8JLG - chains A and B; structure by electron microscopy, 2.87 A resolution.

# Chain A
Protein: Synaptic vesicle glycoprotein 2A
Source organism: Homo sapiens
UniProt: Q7L0J3 (SV2A_HUMAN); residues 480-590 here = UniProt positions 480-590
Chain sequence (111 residues; each row starts with the number of its first residue):
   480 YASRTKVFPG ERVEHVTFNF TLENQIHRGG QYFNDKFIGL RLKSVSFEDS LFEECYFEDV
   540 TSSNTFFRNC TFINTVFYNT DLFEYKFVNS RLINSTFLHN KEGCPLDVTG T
Glycans and other covalent adducts: N-acetylglucosamine (NAG) linked to Asn-498, Asn-548; glycan linked to Asn-573
Swiss-Prot annotation at these positions:
  - modified residue: Tyr-480 (Phosphotyrosine)
  - glycosylation (N-linked (GlcNAc...) asparagine): Asn-498, Asn-548, Asn-573
From the paper describing this entry:
  - mutagenesis - C583S: unchanged expression
  - post-translational modification sites: Asn-548 (proposed by the authors, not directly observed)
  - disease-associated variants - R570C: decreased stability (proposed by the authors, not directly observed)

# Chain B
Protein: Botulinum neurotoxin
Source organism: Clostridium botulinum
UniProt: D2KCK3 (D2KCK3_CLOBO); numbering as in UniProt (aligned over 871-1296)
Chain sequence (426 residues; numbered 871 to 1296; the number before each row is that of its first residue):
   871 KNIVNTSILS IVYKKDDLID LSRYGAKINI GDRVYYDSID KNQIKLINLE SSTIEVILKN
   931 AIVYNSMYEN FSTSFWIKIP KYFSKINLNN EYTIINCIEN NSGWKVSLNY GEIIWTLQDN
   991 KQNIQRVVFK YSQMVNISDY INRWIFVTIT NNRLTKSKIY INGRLIDQKP ISNLGNIHAS
  1051 NKIMFKLDGC RDPRRYIMIK YFNLFDKELN EKEIKDLYDS QSNSGILKDF WGNYLQYDKP
  1111 YYMLNLFDPN KYVDVNNIGI RGYMYLKGPR GSVVTTNIYL NSTLYEGTKF IIKKYASGNE
  1171 DNIVRNNDRV YINVVVKNKE YRLATNASQA GVEKILSALE IPDVGNLSQV VVMKSKDDQG
  1231 IRNKCKMNLQ DNNGNDIGFI GFHLYDNIAK LVASNWYNRQ VGKASRTFGC SWEFIPVDDG
  1291 WGESSL
Disordered / not traced: 871-875, 1296

# Chain A / chain B interface
Contacting residue pairs (21; chain A residue first):
  Arg-570(A) / Thr-1146(B)
  Leu-571(A) / Val-1144(B)  hydrophobic
  Leu-571(A) / Thr-1145(B)
  Leu-571(A) / Thr-1146(B)  hydrogen bond (backbone-backbone)
  Ile-572(A) / Val-1144(B)
  Ile-572(A) / Thr-1145(B)
  Asn-573(A) / Phe-953(B)
  Asn-573(A) / Val-1144(B)  hydrogen bond (backbone-backbone)
  Asn-573(A) / Thr-1145(B)  hydrogen bond (backbone-side chain)
  Asn-573(A) / Tyr-1149(B)  hydrogen bond
  Ser-574(A) / Val-1143(B)
  Ser-574(A) / Val-1144(B)  hydrogen bond (backbone-backbone)
  Thr-575(A) / Ser-1142(B)
  Thr-575(A) / Val-1143(B)
  Phe-576(A) / Gly-1141(B)
  Phe-576(A) / Ser-1142(B)  hydrogen bond (backbone-backbone)
  Phe-576(A) / Val-1144(B)  hydrophobic
  Leu-577(A) / Thr-1153(B)
  Leu-577(A) / Glu-1156(B)
  His-578(A) / Tyr-1122(B)
  His-578(A) / Glu-1156(B)  salt bridge
Interface residues without a listed pair, chain A (10 interface residues in all): Ser-569
Interface residues without a listed pair, chain B (12 interface residues in all): Lys-1137

# In short
10 residues of chain A and 12 residues of chain B are in contact; the contacts include 6 hydrogen bonds and 1
salt bridge. Polar contacts include His-578(A)/Glu-1156(B), Asn-573(A)/Thr-1145(B) and Asn-573(A)/Tyr-1149(B).
Covalently linked N-acetylglucosamine: at Asn-498(A) and Asn-548(A). The paper reports that R570C of chain A
reduces stability; a modification site at Asn-548(A).
Chain A is Synaptic vesicle glycoprotein 2A (Homo sapiens) and chain B is Botulinum neurotoxin (Clostridium
botulinum); the structure, Cryo-EM structure of SV2A in complex with BoNT/A2 Hc, was determined by electron
microscopy, deposited together with 8JLC, 8JLE, 8JLF, 8JLH, 8JS8, 8JS9 and 8K77.
